Entry 8SYP (electron microscopy, 2.60 A resolution); this record covers chains C and J of the 12 polymer chains in the assembly.

[Chain C]
Molecule: Histone H2A type 2-C
Organism: Homo sapiens
UniProt: Q16777 (H2A2C_HUMAN); residues 0-128 here correspond to UniProt positions 1-129 (UniProt number = residue number + 1)
Amino-acid sequence (129 residues; numbered 0 to 128; the number before each row is that of its first residue; numbering starts at 0):
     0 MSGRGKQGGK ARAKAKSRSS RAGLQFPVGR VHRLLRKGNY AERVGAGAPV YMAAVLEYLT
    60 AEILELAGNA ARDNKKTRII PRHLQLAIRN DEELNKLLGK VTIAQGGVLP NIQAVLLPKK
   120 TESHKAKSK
Unresolved in the structure: 0-11, 113-128
UniProt features mapped onto this chain:
  - modified residue: Ser1 (N-acetylserine), Arg3 (Citrulline), Lys5 (N6-(2-hydroxyisobutyryl)lysine), Lys9 (N6-(2-hydroxyisobutyryl)lysine), Lys13 (N6-(beta-hydroxybutyryl)lysine), Lys36 (N6-(2-hydroxyisobutyryl)lysine), Lys74 (N6-(2-hydroxyisobutyryl)lysine), Lys75 (N6-(2-hydroxyisobutyryl)lysine), Lys95 (N6-(2-hydroxyisobutyryl)lysine), Lys99 (N6-glutaryllysine), Gln104 (N5-methylglutamine), Lys118 (N6-(2-hydroxyisobutyryl)lysine), Lys119 (N6-crotonyllysine), Thr120 (Phosphothreonine), Ser122 (Phosphoserine), Lys124 (N6-crotonyllysine)
  - cross-link (Glycyl lysine isopeptide (Lys-Gly)): Lys13 (interchain with G-Cter in ubiquitin), Lys15 (interchain with G-Cter in ubiquitin), Lys119 (interchain with G-Cter in ubiquitin)

[Chain J]
Molecule: 162-nt DNA strand
Sequence (162 nucleotides; numbered 1 to 162; the number before each row is that of its first residue):
     1 AAATAGGAAC CCCACATGCC CTGTGTCTGC AAGTACAGAA CTAGCCAGAC AGACTGACCT
    61 ATTTTTGTGA GGGGAATCGG GAAGTATCCA TTGCTAAGAC TCAGCAATGC TGCAACTCTC
   121 AGCAACCAGC TGAAGATCAG CAGCCGAGAG GCCCTGCACC TA
Unresolved in the structure: 1-10, 158-162

[Interface between chain C and chain J]
Contacting residue pairs (15; chain C residue first):
  Lys13(C) with DC130(J), salt bridge to the phosphate
  Arg29(C) with DG132(J), phosphate contact; DA133(J), salt bridge to the phosphate
  Arg42(C) with DG122(J), hydrogen bond to the sugar; DC123(J), phosphate contact
  Val43(C) with DG122(J), sugar contact; DC123(J), hydrogen bond to the phosphate
  Gly44(C) with DG122(J), phosphate contact
  Ala45(C) with DG122(J), hydrogen bond to the phosphate
  Lys75(C) with DA142(J), phosphate contact; DG143(J), salt bridge to the phosphate
  Thr76(C) with DC141(J), sugar contact; DA142(J), hydrogen bond to the phosphate
  Arg77(C) with DC141(J), sugar contact; DA142(J), hydrogen bond to the phosphate
Also at the interface, not in a pair above, chain C (12 interface residues in all): Ala14, Ser16, His31
Also at the interface, not in a pair above, chain J (9 interface residues in all): DT131

[Overview]
12 residues of chain C and 9 residues of chain J are in contact, with 5 hydrogen bonds and 3 salt bridges.
Polar contacts include Arg42(C)-DG122(J), Val43(C)-DC123(J) and Ala45(C)-DG122(J).
Chain C is Histone H2A type 2-C (Homo sapiens) and chain J is a 162-nt DNA strand; the structure, Genomic
CX3CR1 nucleosome, was determined by electron microscopy (same publication as 8EVH, 8EVI and 8EVJ).
